3NKC - chain A; structure by X-ray diffraction, 3.10 A resolution.

# Chain A
Molecule: Aquaporin Z
From: Escherichia coli
UniProtKB: P60844 (AQPZ_ECOLI); numbering as in UniProt (aligned over 1-231)
Amino-acid sequence (234 residues; row label = number of the first residue in the row; numbers below 1 keep their minus sign (Ala-2 is residue -2)):
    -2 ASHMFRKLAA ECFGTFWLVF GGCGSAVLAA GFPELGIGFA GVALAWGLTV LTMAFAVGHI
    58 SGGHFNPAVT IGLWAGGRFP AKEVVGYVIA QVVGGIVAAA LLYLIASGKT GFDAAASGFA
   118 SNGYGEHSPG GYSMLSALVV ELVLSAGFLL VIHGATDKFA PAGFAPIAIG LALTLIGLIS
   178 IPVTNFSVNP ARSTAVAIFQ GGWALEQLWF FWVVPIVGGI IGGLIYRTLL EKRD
Unresolved in the structure: -2, 230-231
Sequence notes: expression tag (-2 to 0); engineered mutation Trp43 (Phe in P60844), Gly174 (His in P60844), Phe183 (Thr in P60844)
Swiss-Prot annotation at these positions:
  - motif: Asn63 to Ala65 (NPA 1), Asn186 to Ala188 (NPA 2)
  - site: Cys20 (Involved in tetramerization or stability of the tetramer), Arg189 (Selectivity filter)
  - mutagenesis: Cys9 (C9S: No effect), Cys20 (C20S: Loss of oligomerization; no alteration of water permeability), Arg189 (R189V/S: Loss of function)
From the paper describing this entry:
  - contacts within the chain: Ala117-Arg189 (hydrogen bond), Gly174-Phe183

# Overview
From UniProt: 3 mutagenesis sites. The paper reports contacts within the chain involving Ala117, Arg189 and
Phe183 among others.
Chain A is Aquaporin Z (Escherichia coli); the structure, Crystal structure of AqpZ F43W,H174G,T183F, was
determined by X-ray diffraction (same publication as 3NKA and 3NK5).
